Entry 8B6F (electron microscopy, 2.80 A resolution); this record covers chains A4 and A6 of the 69 polymer chains in the assembly.

[Chain A4]
Molecule: RNase III domain-containing protein
Source organism: Tetrahymena thermophila SB210
Reference sequence: I7LUQ4 (I7LUQ4_TETTS); residues 1-311 here = UniProt positions 1-311
Chain sequence (311 residues; row label = number of the first residue in the row):
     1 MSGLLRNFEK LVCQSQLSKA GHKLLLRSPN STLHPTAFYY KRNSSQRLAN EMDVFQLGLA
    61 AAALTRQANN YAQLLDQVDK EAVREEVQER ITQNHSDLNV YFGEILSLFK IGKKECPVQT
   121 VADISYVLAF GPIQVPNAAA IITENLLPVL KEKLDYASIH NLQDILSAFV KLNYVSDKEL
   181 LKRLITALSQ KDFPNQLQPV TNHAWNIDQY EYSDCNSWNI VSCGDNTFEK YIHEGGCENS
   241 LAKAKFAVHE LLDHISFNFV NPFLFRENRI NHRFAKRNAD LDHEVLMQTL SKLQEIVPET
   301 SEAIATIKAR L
Residues lining bound ligands:
  - 3-sn-phosphatidic acid (LPP; 2-(hexadecanoyloxy)-1-[(phosphonooxy)methyl]ethyl hexadecanoate): Phe-263, Leu-264, Arg-266
  - 1,2-diacyl-sn-glycero-3-phosphocholine (PC1): Pro-29, Ala-204, Trp-205, Trp-218

[Chain A6]
Molecule: Transmembrane protein, putative
Source organism: Tetrahymena thermophila SB210
Reference sequence: Q24C39 (Q24C39_TETTS); numbering as in UniProt (aligned over 1-251)
Chain sequence (251 residues; row label = number of the first residue in the row):
     1 MIARRLFKRS LYYIPRAGFG GGDIRHKFSN EITDDDYDYQ RAMHVKPPKE ESLFQLTNIL
    61 SSVPVFKTRF FLDFIARNLD TNSAVSTSDF VAPPRVHENS FFVYHSRELG NVIRKYRSLE
   121 SIVLPGALLT FTYPLFAAFV AIPSYYFMFN AKIYEMSRRF VVRMDVLPHL EMISVQRIGA
   181 FGILYTKLHR IQDLEYVPFD QVKEQENYLW AIGGHGVDNQ LIFKDRSTGE FFYFERQGVW
   241 DAKGLNHPLL N
Disordered / not traced: 1-21
Residues lining bound ligands:
  - 3-sn-phosphatidic acid (LPP; 2-(hexadecanoyloxy)-1-[(phosphonooxy)methyl]ethyl hexadecanoate): Tyr-116, Arg-117, Glu-120, Leu-124, Ala-138, Ala-141, Ile-142, Tyr-145, Phe-149, Tyr-154, Glu-155, Arg-158, Ala-180, Phe-181
  - 1,2-diacyl-sn-glycero-3-phosphocholine (PC1), molecule 1: Arg-114, Glu-120, Ser-121, Ile-122, Leu-124, Pro-125, Gly-126, Leu-128, Leu-129, Phe-181, Ile-183
  - 1,2-diacyl-sn-glycero-3-phosphocholine (PC1), molecule 2: Val-123, Leu-124, Ala-127, Leu-128, Phe-131, Thr-132, Tyr-133, Pro-134, Phe-136, Ala-137, Ala-138, Val-140, Ala-141, Ser-144, Phe-149
  - 1,2-diacyl-sn-glycero-3-phosphocholine (PC1), molecule 3: Val-140, Pro-143, Ser-144, Phe-147, Met-148

[Chain A4 / chain A6 interface]
Residue-residue contacts - 106 pairs, chain A4 then chain A6:
  Met-1(A4) with Asp-80(A6); Thr-81(A6), hydrogen bond (backbone-backbone); Ala-84(A6), hydrophobic
  Ser-2(A4) with Asp-80(A6)
  Gly-3(A4) with Asn-78(A6); Leu-79(A6), hydrogen bond (backbone-backbone)
  Leu-4(A4) with Asn-78(A6)
  Leu-5(A4) with Asn-78(A6), hydrogen bond (backbone-side chain)
  Phe-8(A4) with Thr-81(A6)
  Leu-11(A4) with Ser-83(A6)
  Gln-14(A4) with Ser-83(A6), hydrogen bond (backbone-backbone); Ala-84(A6), hydrogen bond (side chain-backbone); Val-85(A6); Thr-87(A6)
  Ser-15(A4) with Thr-87(A6)
  Leu-17(A4) with Val-91(A6); Ala-92(A6), hydrogen bond (backbone-backbone); Pro-94(A6)
  Ser-18(A4) with Thr-87(A6); Ser-88(A6); Phe-90(A6)
  Lys-19(A4) with Ala-92(A6)
  His-22(A4) with Ala-92(A6), hydrogen bond (side chain-backbone); Pro-94(A6)
  Lys-23(A4) with Arg-95(A6)
  Leu-24(A4) with Pro-94(A6); Arg-95(A6), hydrogen bond (backbone-backbone)
  Leu-25(A4) with Arg-95(A6); Val-96(A6)
  Leu-26(A4) with Pro-94(A6); Arg-95(A6), hydrogen bond (backbone-backbone); Val-96(A6); Arg-163(A6)
  Ser-28(A4) with Thr-186(A6)
  Pro-29(A4) with Leu-184(A6); Tyr-185(A6)
  Asn-30(A4) with Ile-183(A6); Leu-184(A6); Tyr-185(A6); Thr-186(A6), hydrogen bond (backbone-backbone)
  Thr-32(A4) with Thr-186(A6); Leu-188(A6)
  Leu-33(A4) with Val-96(A6); Leu-167(A6); Leu-170(A6); Leu-188(A6)
  His-34(A4) with Leu-188(A6)
  Pro-35(A4) with Leu-170(A6), hydrophobic; Met-172(A6), hydrophobic
  Phe-38(A4) with Leu-188(A6), hydrophobic
  Tyr-39(A4) with Met-172(A6); Arg-190(A6)
  Asp-53(A4) with Arg-190(A6), salt bridge
  Phe-55(A4) with Leu-170(A6), hydrophobic; Met-172(A6), hydrophobic; Arg-190(A6)
  Gln-56(A4) with Arg-190(A6)
  Pro-117(A4) with His-169(A6); Leu-170(A6); Glu-171(A6)
  Val-118(A4) with His-169(A6), hydrogen bond (backbone-backbone)
  Gln-119(A4) with His-169(A6), hydrogen bond (backbone-backbone); Leu-170(A6)
  Lys-153(A4) with Glu-171(A6)
  Tyr-156(A4) with Asn-99(A6), hydrogen bond (backbone-side chain); Pro-168(A6), hydrophobic; His-169(A6), hydrogen bond (backbone-backbone); His-247(A6); Pro-248(A6); Leu-249(A6), hydrophobic
  Ala-157(A4) with Asn-99(A6)
  Ser-158(A4) with His-97(A6); Glu-98(A6), hydrogen bond; Asn-99(A6); His-169(A6)
  Ile-159(A4) with Glu-98(A6), hydrogen bond (backbone-side chain)
  Asn-161(A4) with His-169(A6)
  Lys-191(A4) with Asn-99(A6), hydrogen bond
  Leu-197(A4) with Arg-95(A6); Glu-98(A6)
  Val-200(A4) with Pro-94(A6), hydrophobic
  Asn-202(A4) with Leu-184(A6)
  Trp-205(A4) with Arg-114(A6); Ser-118(A6); Phe-181(A6)
  Asn-206(A4) with Asn-111(A6)
  Ile-207(A4) with His-105(A6); Gly-110(A6); Asn-111(A6), hydrogen bond (backbone-side chain); Val-162(A6), hydrophobic
  Asp-208(A4) with His-105(A6), salt bridge; Ser-106(A6); Arg-107(A6)
  Gln-209(A4) with Ala-84(A6), hydrogen bond (side chain-backbone)
  Tyr-210(A4) with Pro-94(A6); His-105(A6)
  Trp-218(A4) with Ile-183(A6), hydrophobic
  Leu-264(A4) with Ala-180(A6), hydrophobic
  Phe-265(A4) with Tyr-185(A6), hydrophobic; Lys-187(A6), hydrogen bond (backbone-side chain)
  Arg-266(A4) with Glu-155(A6), salt bridge; Arg-158(A6); Lys-187(A6), hydrogen bond (backbone-side chain); Glu-230(A6)
  Glu-267(A4) with Lys-187(A6)
  Arg-269(A4) with Leu-188(A6), hydrogen bond (side chain-backbone)
Interface residues without a listed pair, chain A4 (60 interface residues in all): Arg-6, Cys-13, Ala-20, Ser-31, Cys-116, Asp-192
Interface residues without a listed pair, chain A6 (57 interface residues in all): Ser-86, Pro-93, Lys-115, Ser-174, Gln-176, Ile-178, Gly-182, His-189, Thr-228

[Overview]
Chain A4 and chain A6 form an interface of 60 and 57 residues respectively; the contacts include 22 hydrogen
bonds and 3 salt bridges. Among the polar pairs are Asp-53(A4)/Arg-190(A6), Asp-208(A4)/His-105(A6) and
Arg-266(A4)/Glu-155(A6).
Here chain A4 is RNase III domain-containing protein and chain A6 is Transmembrane protein, putative, both
from Tetrahymena thermophila SB210. Entry 8B6F (Cryo-EM structure of NADH:ubiquinone oxidoreductase
(complex-I) from respiratory supercomplex of Tetrahymena thermophila) was determined by electron microscopy
together with 8B6H and 8B6J from the same study.
